8CVO - chains A and M of the 9 polymer chains in the assembly; structure by electron microscopy, 2.95 A resolution.

[Chain A]
Molecule: 16S ribosomal RNA
Organism: Cutibacterium acnes
Sequence (1537 nucleotides; numbered 1 to 1537; the number before each row is that of its first residue):
     1 UUUUUCAUUGGAGAGUUUGAUCCUGGCUCAGGACGAACGCUGGCGGCGUG
    51 CUUAACACAUGCAAGUCGAACGGAAAGGCCCUGCUUUUGUGGGGUGCUCG
   101 AGUGGCGAACGGGUGAGUAACACGUGAGUAACCUGCCCUUGACUUUGGGA
   151 UAACUUCAGGAAACUGGGGCUAAUACCGGAUAGGAGCUCCUGCUGCAUGG
   201 UGGGGGUUGGAAAGUUUCGGCGGUUGGGGAUGGACUCGCGGCUUAUCAGC
   251 UUGUUGGUGGGGUAGUGGCUUACCAAGGCUUUGACGGGUAGCCGGCCUGA
   301 GAGGGUGACCGGCCACAUUGGGACUGAGAUACGGCCCAGACUCCUACGGG
   351 AGGCAGCAGUGGGGAAUAUUGCACAAUGGGCGGAAGCCUGAUGCAGCAAC
   401 GCCGCGUGCGGGAUGACGGCCUUCGGGUUGUAAACCGCUUUCGCCUGUGA
   451 CGAAGCGUGAGUGACGGUAAUGGGUAAAGAAGCACCGGCUAACUACGUGC
   501 CAGCAGCCXCGGUGAUACGUAGGGUGCGAGCGUUGUCCGGAUUUAUUGGG
   551 CGUAAAGGGCUCGUAGGUGGUUGAUCGCGUCGGAAGUGUAAUCUUGGGGC
   601 UUAACCCUGAGCGUGCUUUCGAUACGGGUUGACUUGAGGAAGGUAGGGGA
   651 GAAUGGAAUUCCUGGUGGAGCGGUGGAAUGCGCAGAUAUCAGGAGGAACA
   701 CCAGUGGCGAAGGCGGUUCUCUGGGCCUUUCCUGACGCUGAGGAGCGAAA
   751 GCGUGGGGAGCGAACAGGCUUAGAUACCCUGGUAGUCCACGCUGUAAACG
   801 GUGGGUACUAGGUGUGGGGUCCAUUCCACGGGUUCCGUGCCGUAGCUAAC
   851 GCUUUAAGUACCCCGCCUGGGGAGUACGGCCGCAAGGCUAAAACUCAAAG
   901 GAAUUGACGGGGCCCCGCACAAGCGGCGGAGCAUGCGGAUUAAUUCGAUG
   951 XAACGCGUAGAACCUUACCUGGGUUUGACAUGGAUCGGGAGUGCUCAGAG
  1001 AUGGGUGUGCCUCUUUUGGGGUCGGUUCACAGGUGGUGCAUGGCUGUCGU
  1051 CAGCUCGUGUCGUGAGAUGUUGGGUUAAGUCCCGCAACGAGCGCAACCCU
  1101 UGUUCACUGUUGCCAGCACGUUAUGGUGGGGACUCAGUGGAGACCGCCGG
  1151 GGUCAACUCGGAGGAAGGUGGGGAUGACGUCAAGUCAUCAUGCCCCUUAU
  1201 GUCCAGGGCUUCACGCAUGCUACAAUGGCUGGUACAGAGAGUGGCGAGCC
  1251 UGUGAGGGUGAGCGAAUCUCGGAAAGCCGGUCUCAGUUCGGAUUGGGGUC
  1301 UGCAACUCGACCUCAUGAAGUCGGAGUCGCUAGUAAUCGCAGAUCAGCAA
  1351 CGCUGCGGUGAAUACGUUCCCGGGGCUUGUACACACXGCCXGUXAAGUCA
  1401 UGAAAGUUGGUAACACCCGAAGCCGGUGGCCUAACCGUUGUGGGGGAGCC
  1451 GUCGAAGGUGGGACUGGUGAUUAGGACUAAGUCGUAACAAGGUAGCCGUA
  1501 CCGGAAGGUGCGGCUGGAUCACCUCCUUUCUAAGGAG
Not modelled in the structure: 1-905, 1016-1019, 1381-1537
Modified residues: PSU (pseudouridine-5'-monophosphate) at position 498, G7M (N7-methyl-guanosine-5'-monophosphate) at position 509, 2MG (2N-methylguanosine-5'-monophosphate) at position 950, 5MC (5-methylcytidine-5'-monophosphate) at position 951, 5MC (5-methylcytidine-5'-monophosphate) at position 1387, 4OC (4n,o2'-methylcytidine-5'-monophosphate) at position 1389, 5MC (5-methylcytidine-5'-monophosphate) at position 1391, 5MC (5-methylcytidine-5'-monophosphate) at position 1394, UR3 (3-methyluridine-5'-monophoshate) at position 1485, 2MG (2N-methylguanosine-5'-monophosphate) at position 1503, MA6 (6N-dimethyladenosine-5'-monophoshate) at position 1505, MA6 (6N-dimethyladenosine-5'-monophoshate) at position 1506
Bound ions: Mg2+ site 1 near C918 (its only coordinating residue here); Mg2+ site 2 near A921 (its only coordinating residue here); Mg2+ site 3: G928, G929; Mg2+ site 4 near A948 (its only coordinating residue here); Mg2+ site 5: C1039, A1183, G1184 (together with Sarecycline); Mg2+ site 6 near A1095 (its only coordinating residue here); Mg2+ site 7 near A1183 (its only coordinating residue here); Mg2+ site 8 near U1210 (its only coordinating residue here)
Small-molecule neighbours: Sarecycline (V7A): U949, 2MG_950, G1038, C1039, C1181, A1182, A1183, G1184
Reported in the primary citation:
  - Mg2+ coordination: C1039, A1183, G1184
  - binding site for Sarecycline: C1039

[Chain M]
Molecule: 30S ribosomal protein S10
Organism: Cutibacterium acnes
UniProtKB: A0A085B5E4 (A0A085B5E4_CUTAC); numbering as in UniProt (aligned over 1-103)
Chain sequence (103 residues; numbered 1 to 103; the number before each row is that of its first residue):
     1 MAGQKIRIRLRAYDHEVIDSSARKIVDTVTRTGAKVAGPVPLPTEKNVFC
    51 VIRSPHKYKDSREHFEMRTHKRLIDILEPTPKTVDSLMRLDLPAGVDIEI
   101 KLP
Not modelled in the structure: 1-4, 103

[Chain A / chain M interface]
Contacting residue pairs (73; chain A residue first):
  G947(A) - His56(M)  hydrogen bond to the sugar
  A948(A) - Lys57(M)  sugar contact
  A953(A) - Lys57(M)  salt bridge to the phosphate
  A953(A) - Tyr58(M)  phosphate contact
  C956(A) - Lys57(M)  sugar contact
  C956(A) - Lys59(M)  salt bridge to the phosphate
  G957(A) - Ile52(M)  sugar contact
  G957(A) - Pro55(M)  sugar contact
  G957(A) - His56(M)  base contact
  G957(A) - Lys57(M)  hydrogen bond to the sugar
  G957(A) - Lys59(M)  salt bridge to the phosphate
  A959(A) - Cys50(M)  base contact
  A959(A) - Lys59(M)  salt bridge to the phosphate
  A959(A) - Arg62(M)  base contact
  C1044(A) - Arg53(M)  hydrogen bond to the sugar
  C1044(A) - Pro55(M)  base contact
  U1045(A) - Arg53(M)  sugar contact
  U1045(A) - Ser54(M)  sugar contact
  U1045(A) - Tyr58(M)  sugar contact
  U1045(A) - Ser61(M)  phosphate contact
  G1046(A) - Arg53(M)  phosphate contact
  G1046(A) - Tyr58(M)  sugar contact
  G1046(A) - Ser61(M)  sugar contact
  C1099(A) - Arg68(M)  phosphate contact
  U1100(A) - Arg68(M)  salt bridge to the phosphate
  U1108(A) - Gly38(M)  hydrogen bond to the sugar
  U1108(A) - Pro39(M)  hydrogen bond to the sugar
  U1108(A) - Val40(M)  sugar contact
  U1108(A) - Pro41(M)  base contact
  G1109(A) - Ala37(M)  phosphate contact
  G1109(A) - Gly38(M)  hydrogen bond to the phosphate
  G1109(A) - Val40(M)  sugar contact
  U1110(A) - Arg7(M)  hydrogen bond to the phosphate
  U1110(A) - Val40(M)  base contact
  U1110(A) - Leu42(M)  base contact
  U1110(A) - Leu73(M)  sugar contact
  U1110(A) - Asp75(M)  sugar contact
  U1111(A) - Arg7(M)  salt bridge to the phosphate
  U1111(A) - Arg9(M)  hydrogen bond to the base
  U1111(A) - Leu42(M)  base contact
  U1111(A) - Leu73(M)  base contact
  A1136(A) - Pro41(M)  hydrogen bond to the sugar
  A1136(A) - Leu42(M)  sugar contact
  A1136(A) - Pro43(M)  sugar contact
  G1137(A) - Pro41(M)  sugar contact
  G1137(A) - Leu42(M)  sugar contact
  G1137(A) - Pro43(M)  phosphate contact
  G1137(A) - Thr44(M)  hydrogen bond to the phosphate
  G1137(A) - Arg72(M)  hydrogen bond to the phosphate
  U1138(A) - His15(M)  hydrogen bond to the phosphate
  U1138(A) - Asp19(M)  hydrogen bond to the sugar
  U1138(A) - His70(M)  salt bridge to the phosphate
  U1138(A) - Arg72(M)  salt bridge to the phosphate
  G1139(A) - His15(M)  salt bridge to the phosphate
  U1175(A) - Arg53(M)  salt bridge to the phosphate
  G1184(A) - Ser54(M)  base contact
  G1184(A) - Pro55(M)  base contact
  G1184(A) - His56(M)  hydrogen bond to the sugar
  G1184(A) - Lys57(M)  sugar contact
  G1184(A) - Tyr58(M)  hydrogen bond to the sugar
  U1188(A) - Pro55(M)  base contact
  G1239(A) - Lys46(M)  phosphate contact
  A1240(A) - Lys46(M)  phosphate contact
  A1240(A) - Asn47(M)  hydrogen bond to the phosphate
  A1265(A) - Arg11(M)  salt bridge to the phosphate
  A1266(A) - Pro43(M)  sugar contact
  A1266(A) - Lys71(M)  salt bridge to the phosphate
  U1267(A) - Arg9(M)  hydrogen bond to the base
  C1353(A) - Arg62(M)  hydrogen bond to the sugar
  U1354(A) - Cys50(M)  sugar contact
  U1354(A) - Arg62(M)  sugar contact
  U1354(A) - His64(M)  hydrogen bond to the phosphate
  G1355(A) - His64(M)  salt bridge to the phosphate
Interface residues without a listed pair, chain A (33 interface residues in all): G1043, A1183, U1185
Interface residues without a listed pair, chain M (34 interface residues in all): Glu63

[In short]
33 residues of chain A face 34 of chain M across their interface; the contacts include 19 hydrogen bonds and
13 salt bridges. Polar contacts include U1111(A)-Arg9(M), U1267(A)-Arg9(M) and G947(A)-His56(M). Bound to
chain A: Sarecycline. The paper reports a binding site for Sarecycline at C1039(A); Mg2+ coordination by
C1039(A), A1183(A) and G1184(A).
Chain A is 16S ribosomal RNA and chain M is 30S ribosomal protein S10, both from Cutibacterium acnes; the
structure, Cutibacterium acnes 30S ribosomal subunit with Sarecycline bound, head domain only in the local
refined map, was determined by electron microscopy together with 8CWO from the same study.
